PDB entry 8CWW | electron microscopy, 2.74 A resolution | chains P and I of the 11 polymer chains in the assembly

== Chain P ==
Molecule: Meiosis-specific protein HOP1
Organism: Saccharomyces cerevisiae
Amino-acid sequence (213 residues; numbered 319 to 531; the number before each row is that of its first residue):
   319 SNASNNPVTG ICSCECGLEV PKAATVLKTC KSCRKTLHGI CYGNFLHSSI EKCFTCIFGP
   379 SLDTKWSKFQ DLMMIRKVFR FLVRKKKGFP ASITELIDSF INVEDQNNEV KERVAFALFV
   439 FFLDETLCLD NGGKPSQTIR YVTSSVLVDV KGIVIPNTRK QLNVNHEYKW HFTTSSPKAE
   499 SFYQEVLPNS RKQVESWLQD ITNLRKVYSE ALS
Unresolved in the structure: 319-330
Ion coordination: Zn2+ site 1: Cys332, Cys334, His356, Cys359; Zn2+ site 2: Cys348, Cys351, Cys371, Cys374
From the paper describing this entry:
  - binding site for Widom 601 DNA: His365, Lys404, Lys405, Lys452, Arg458
  - mutagenesis - N362A/H365A (Kd 2.0 uM): decreased binding to nucleosome

== Chain I ==
Molecule: Widom 601 DNA
Sequence (146 nucleotides; each row starts with the number of its first residue; numbers below 1 keep their minus sign (DA-73 is residue -73)):
   -73 ACAGGATGTA TATATCTGAC ACGTGCCTGG AGACTAGGGA GTAATCCCCT TGGCGGTTAA
   -13 AACGCGGGGG ACAGCGCGTA CGTGCGTTTA AGCGGTGCTA GAGCTGTCTA CGACCAATTG
    47 AGCGGCCTCG GCACCGGGAT TCTCCA

== How chain P and chain I interact ==
Residue-residue contacts - 13 pairs, chain P then chain I:
  Lys340(P) - DG51(I)  phosphate contact
  Lys340(P) - DC52(I)  salt bridge to the phosphate
  Val344(P) - DC-27(I)  phosphate contact
  Asn362(P) - DC-28(I)  hydrogen bond to the phosphate
  Asn362(P) - DC-27(I)  phosphate contact
  Leu364(P) - DC-27(I)  base contact
  Leu364(P) - DC-26(I)  base contact
  Arg398(P) - DC-28(I)  salt bridge to the phosphate
  Val401(P) - DT-29(I)  phosphate contact
  Val401(P) - DC-28(I)  phosphate contact
  Lys404(P) - DT-29(I)  hydrogen bond to the base
  Lys404(P) - DC-28(I)  sugar contact
  Thr492(P) - DT-29(I)  phosphate contact
Interface residues without a listed pair, chain P (9 interface residues in all): Arg402
Interface residues without a listed pair, chain I (7 interface residues in all): DA-30

== Overview ==
The interface between chain P and chain I involves 9 residues on one side and 7 on the other; the contacts
include 2 hydrogen bonds and 2 salt bridges. Polar contacts include Lys404(P)-DT-29(I), Asn362(P)-DC-28(I) and
Lys340(P)-DC52(I). From the paper: a binding site for Widom 601 DNA at His365(P), Lys404(P) and Lys405(P)
among others; N362A/H365A of chain P reduce binding to nucleosome.
Here chain P is Meiosis-specific protein HOP1 (Saccharomyces cerevisiae) and chain I is Widom 601 DNA. Entry
8CWW (Structure of S. cerevisiae Hop1 CBR bound to a nucleosome) was determined by electron microscopy
together with 8CZE from the same study.
